Entry 1VWQ (X-ray diffraction, 1.70 A resolution); this record covers chains B and P.

== Chain B ==
Name: Streptavidin
From: Streptomyces avidinii
Reference sequence: P22629 (SAV_STRAV); residues 13-135 here correspond to UniProt positions 37-159 (UniProt number = residue number + 24)
Sequence (123 residues; row label = number of the first residue in the row):
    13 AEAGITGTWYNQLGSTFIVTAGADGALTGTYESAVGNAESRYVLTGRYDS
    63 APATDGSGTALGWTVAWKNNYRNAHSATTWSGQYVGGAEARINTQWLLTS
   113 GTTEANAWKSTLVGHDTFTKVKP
Unresolved in the structure: 134-135
UniProt features mapped onto this chain:
  - motif: Arg59 to Asp61 (Cell attachment site)
  - binding site (biotin): Tyr43, Tyr54, Trp92, Trp108, Trp120

== Chain P ==
Name: Peptide ligand containing hpq
From: Bothrops insularis
Sequence (9 residues; each row starts with the number of its first residue):
     3 HPQGPP
     1 C
     9 KX
Modified positions: NH2 (amino group) at position 10
Covalently attached groups: pentanoic acid (LEA) linked to Cys1

== Interface between chain B and chain P ==
Pairs across the interface (16):
  Leu25(B) with Gln5(P); Pro7(P); Pro8(P)
  Ser45(B) with Pro4(P), hydrogen bond (side chain-backbone)
  Ala46(B) with Pro8(P), hydrophobic
  Tyr54(B) with Pro4(P)
  Trp79(B) with His3(P); Pro4(P), hydrophobic; Gln5(P)
  Arg84(B) with Pro4(P)
  Ala86(B) with Pro4(P)
  Ser88(B) with His3(P), hydrogen bond
  Thr90(B) with Gln5(P), hydrogen bond
  Trp108(B) with Gln5(P)
  Leu110(B) with His3(P); Gln5(P)
Also at the interface, not in a pair above, chain B (13 interface residues in all): Ser27, Trp92
Also at the interface, not in a pair above, chain P (6 interface residues in all): Gly6

== Overview ==
Chain B and chain P form an interface of 13 and 6 residues respectively, with 3 hydrogen bonds. Polar pairs
include Ser45(B)-Pro4(P), Ser88(B)-His3(P) and Thr90(B)-Gln5(P). Pentanoic acid is covalently linked to
Cys1(P). UniProt lists 5 biotin-binding residues on chain B.
Here chain B is Streptavidin (Streptomyces avidinii) and chain P is Peptide ligand containing hpq (Bothrops
insularis). Entry 1VWQ (Streptavidin-cyclo-[5-S-valeramide-hpqgppc]k-NH2, ph 2.5, I4122 complex) was
determined by X-ray diffraction together with 1VWA, 1VWB, 1VWC, 1VWD, 1VWE, 1VWF and 11 further entries from
the same study.
